7LKF - chains A and L of the 3 polymer chains in the assembly; structure by electron microscopy, 2.90 A resolution.

[Chain A]
Protein: Sterol regulatory element-binding protein cleavage-activating protein
Organism: Gallus gallus
UniProtKB: A0A3Q3ANV4 (A0A3Q3ANV4_CHICK); the author numbering skips numbers that UniProt does not, so the offset changes along the chain: 1-278 = UniProt 1-278; 286-1323 = UniProt 279-1316
Chain sequence (1344 residues; row label = number of the first residue in the row; note: 7 numbers in that range are skipped by the numbering (no residue carries them; nothing is unmodelled there)):
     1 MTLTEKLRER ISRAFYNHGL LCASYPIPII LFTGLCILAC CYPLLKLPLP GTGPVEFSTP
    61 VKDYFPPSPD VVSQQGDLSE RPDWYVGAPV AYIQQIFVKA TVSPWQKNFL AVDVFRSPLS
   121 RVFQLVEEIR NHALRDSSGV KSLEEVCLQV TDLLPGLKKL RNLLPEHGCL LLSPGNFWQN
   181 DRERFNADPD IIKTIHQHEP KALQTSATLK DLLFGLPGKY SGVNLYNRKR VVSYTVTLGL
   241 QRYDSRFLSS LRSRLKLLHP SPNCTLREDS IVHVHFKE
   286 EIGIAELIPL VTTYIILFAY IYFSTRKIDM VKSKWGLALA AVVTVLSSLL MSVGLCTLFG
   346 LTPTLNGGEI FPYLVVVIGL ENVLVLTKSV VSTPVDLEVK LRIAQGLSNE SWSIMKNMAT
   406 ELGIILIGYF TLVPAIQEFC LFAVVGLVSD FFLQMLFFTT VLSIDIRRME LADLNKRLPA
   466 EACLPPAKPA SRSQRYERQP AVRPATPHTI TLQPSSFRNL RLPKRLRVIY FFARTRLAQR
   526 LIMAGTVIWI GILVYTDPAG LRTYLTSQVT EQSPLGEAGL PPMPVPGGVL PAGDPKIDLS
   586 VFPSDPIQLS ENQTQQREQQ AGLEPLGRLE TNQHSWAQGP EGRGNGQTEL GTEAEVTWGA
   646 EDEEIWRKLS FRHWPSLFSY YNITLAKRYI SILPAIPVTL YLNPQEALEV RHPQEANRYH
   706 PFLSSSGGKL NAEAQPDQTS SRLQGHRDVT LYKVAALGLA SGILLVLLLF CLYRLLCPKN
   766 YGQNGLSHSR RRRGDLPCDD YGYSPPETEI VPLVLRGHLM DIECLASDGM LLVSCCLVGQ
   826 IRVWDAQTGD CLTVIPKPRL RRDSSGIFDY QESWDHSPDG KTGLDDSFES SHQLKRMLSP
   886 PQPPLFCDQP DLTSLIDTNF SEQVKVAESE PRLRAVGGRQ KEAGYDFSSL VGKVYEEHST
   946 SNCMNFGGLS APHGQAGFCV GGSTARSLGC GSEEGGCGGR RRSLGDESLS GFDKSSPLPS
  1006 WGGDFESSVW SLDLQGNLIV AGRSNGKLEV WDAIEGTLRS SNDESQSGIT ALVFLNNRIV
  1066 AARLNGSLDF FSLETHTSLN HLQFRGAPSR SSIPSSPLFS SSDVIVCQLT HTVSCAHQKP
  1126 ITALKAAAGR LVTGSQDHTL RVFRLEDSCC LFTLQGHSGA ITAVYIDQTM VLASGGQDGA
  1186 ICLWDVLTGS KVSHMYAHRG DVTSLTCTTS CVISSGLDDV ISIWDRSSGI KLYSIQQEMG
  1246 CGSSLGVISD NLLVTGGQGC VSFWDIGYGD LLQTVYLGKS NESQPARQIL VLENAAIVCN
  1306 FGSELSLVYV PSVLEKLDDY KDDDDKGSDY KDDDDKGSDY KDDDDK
Unresolved in the structure: 1-52, 70-79, 201-204, 286-635, 705-1351
Sequence notes: expression tag (1324-1351)
Disulfide bonds: Cys147-Cys169
Covalent attachments: N-acetylglucosamine (NAG) linked to Asn667
What the authors report for this chain:
  - post-translational modification sites: Asn667
  - mutagenesis - Q94E, I96A, L125W, V150W, L170E, L662W, I681A: abolished signaling
  - mutagenesis - R135W, C264A: unchanged signaling
  - mutagenesis - Y234A, D435V: abolished signaling in response to SREBP2
  - binding site for N-acetylglucosamine: Asn667
  - mutagenesis - D435V: increased binding to Insig
  - mutagenesis - C147A, C169S: decreased signaling in response to SREBP2

[Chain L]
Protein: 4G10 light chain
Organism: Mus musculus
Chain sequence (214 residues; each row starts with the number of its first residue):
     1 DIQMTQTTSS LSASLGDRVT ISCRASQDIR NYLNWYQQKP DGTVKLLIYY TSRLHSGVPS
    61 RFSGSGSGTD YSLTISNLEQ EDIATYFCQQ TNTLPWTFGG GTKVEIKRTV AAPSVFIFPP
   121 SDEQLKSGTA SVVCLLNNFY PREAKVQWKV DNALQSGNSQ ESVTEQDSKD STYSLSSTLT
   181 LSKADYEKHK VYACEVTHQG LSSPVTKSFN RGEC
Unresolved in the structure: 110-214
Disulfide bonds: Cys23-Cys88

[How chain A and chain L interact]
Residue-residue contacts (11):
  Arg135(A) - Tyr32(L)
  Arg135(A) - Thr91(L)  hydrogen bond (side chain-backbone)
  Arg135(A) - Asn92(L)  hydrogen bond (side chain-backbone)
  Asp136(A) - Leu94(L)
  Asp136(A) - Trp96(L)
  Arg254(A) - Arg30(L)
  Arg254(A) - Tyr32(L)  hydrogen bond
  Arg254(A) - Tyr50(L)
  Leu257(A) - Tyr50(L)  hydrophobic
  Leu257(A) - Arg53(L)  hydrogen bond (backbone-side chain)
  Pro260(A) - Arg53(L)
Other interface residues (no listed pair), chain A (6 interface residues in all): Leu258
Other interface residues (no listed pair), chain L (9 interface residues in all): Tyr49

[Summary]
6 residues of chain A and 9 residues of chain L are in contact; the contacts include 4 hydrogen bonds. Polar
pairs include Arg135(A)-Thr91(L), Arg135(A)-Asn92(L) and Arg254(A)-Tyr32(L). From the paper: a binding site
for N-acetylglucosamine at Asn667(A); Q94E, I96A and L125W of chain A, among others, abolish signaling; 13
substitutions were tested in all.
Here chain A is Sterol regulatory element-binding protein cleavage-activating protein (Gallus gallus) and
chain L is 4G10 light chain (Mus musculus). Entry 7LKF (WT Chicken Scap L1-L7 / Fab 4G10 complex focused
refinement) was determined by electron microscopy (same publication as 7LKH).
